1D1S - chains A and B of the 4 polymer chains in the assembly; structure by X-ray diffraction, 2.50 A resolution.

# Chain A (and B)
Molecule: Alcohol dehydrogenase class IV sigma chain
Organism: Homo sapiens
Notes: EC 1.1.1.1; chain B of this document is another copy of the same molecule, construct and numbering; everything in this record applies to it too
Reference sequence: P40394 (ADH7_HUMAN); residue numbers follow UniProt; this construct covers 2-116, 118-374
Chain sequence (373 residues; each row starts with the number of its first residue; note: 1 number in that range is skipped by the numbering (no residue carries it; nothing is unmodelled there)):
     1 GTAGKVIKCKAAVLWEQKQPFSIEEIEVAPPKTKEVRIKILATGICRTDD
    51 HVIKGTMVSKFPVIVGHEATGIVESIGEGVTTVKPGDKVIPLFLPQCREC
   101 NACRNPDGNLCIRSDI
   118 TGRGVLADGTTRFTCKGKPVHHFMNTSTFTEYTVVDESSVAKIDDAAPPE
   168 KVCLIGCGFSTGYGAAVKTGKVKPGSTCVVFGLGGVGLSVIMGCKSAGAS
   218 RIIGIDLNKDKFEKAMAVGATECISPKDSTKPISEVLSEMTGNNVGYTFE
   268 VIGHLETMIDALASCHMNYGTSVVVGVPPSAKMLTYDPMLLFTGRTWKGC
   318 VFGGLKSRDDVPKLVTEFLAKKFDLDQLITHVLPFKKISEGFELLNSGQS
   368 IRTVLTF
Ion coordination: Zn2+ site 1: C46, H67, C174 (together with acetate ion); Zn2+ site 2: C97, C100, C103, C111; Zn2+ site 3: H138 (together with acetate ion); Zn2+ site 4: H271 (together with NAD, acetate ion); Zn2+ site 5: E357, E360 (shared with 1 residue of chain C)
Ligand contacts: NAD (nicotinamide-adenine-dinucleotide): C46, R47, T48, H51, C174, T178, G199, L200, G201, G202, V203, G204, I222, D223, L224, N225, K228, P243, V268, I269, G270, H271, T274, V292, G293, V294, C317, V318, F319, L362, R369

# Interface between chain A and chain B
Residue-residue contacts (78; chain A residue first):
  N101(A) - G259(B)  hydrogen bond (side chain-backbone)
  N101(A) - N260(B)  hydrogen bond (side chain-backbone)
  N101(A) - Y286(B)
  A102(A) - Y286(B)
  N105(A) - Y286(B)
  D107(A) - K190(B)  salt bridge
  D107(A) - Y286(B)
  G108(A) - N285(B)
  N109(A) - N285(B)  hydrogen bond (backbone-side chain)
  L110(A) - N285(B)  hydrogen bond (backbone-side chain)
  L110(A) - T310(B)
  K190(A) - D107(B)  salt bridge
  G259(A) - N101(B)  hydrogen bond (backbone-side chain)
  N260(A) - N101(B)  hydrogen bond (backbone-side chain)
  M284(A) - I116(B)  hydrophobic
  N285(A) - A102(B)
  N285(A) - G108(B)
  N285(A) - N109(B)  hydrogen bond (side chain-backbone)
  N285(A) - L110(B)  hydrogen bond (side chain-backbone)
  Y286(A) - N101(B)
  Y286(A) - A102(B)
  Y286(A) - N105(B)
  Y286(A) - D107(B)
  V292(A) - F309(B)
  G293(A) - F309(B)
  V294(A) - F309(B)  hydrophobic
  K299(A) - P305(B)
  M300(A) - T302(B)
  M300(A) - Y303(B)
  M300(A) - D304(B)
  L301(A) - L301(B)
  L301(A) - T302(B)
  L301(A) - Y303(B)  hydrogen bond (backbone-backbone)
  L301(A) - P305(B)  hydrophobic
  T302(A) - M300(B)
  T302(A) - L301(B)
  T302(A) - T302(B)  hydrogen bond
  Y303(A) - M300(B)
  Y303(A) - L301(B)  hydrogen bond (backbone-backbone)
  Y303(A) - Y303(B)  hydrophobic
  Y303(A) - W314(B)
  D304(A) - M300(B)
  P305(A) - L272(B)  hydrophobic
  P305(A) - K299(B)
  P305(A) - L301(B)
  M306(A) - P295(B)  hydrophobic
  L308(A) - W314(B)  hydrophobic
  L308(A) - G316(B)  hydrogen bond (backbone-backbone)
  F309(A) - V292(B)
  F309(A) - G293(B)
  F309(A) - V294(B)  hydrophobic
  F309(A) - P295(B)
  F309(A) - G316(B)
  F309(A) - C317(B)  hydrogen bond (backbone-backbone)
  F309(A) - V318(B)
  T310(A) - L110(B)
  T310(A) - V318(B)
  G311(A) - G316(B)
  R312(A) - W314(B)
  R312(A) - K315(B)
  R312(A) - G316(B)  hydrogen bond (backbone-backbone)
  T313(A) - T313(B)
  T313(A) - W314(B)
  T313(A) - K315(B)
  W314(A) - Y303(B)
  W314(A) - L308(B)
  W314(A) - R312(B)
  W314(A) - T313(B)
  W314(A) - W314(B)  hydrogen bond (backbone-backbone)
  K315(A) - L308(B)
  K315(A) - R312(B)
  K315(A) - T313(B)
  G316(A) - L308(B)
  G316(A) - F309(B)
  G316(A) - G311(B)
  G316(A) - R312(B)
  C317(A) - F309(B)  hydrogen bond (backbone-backbone)
  V318(A) - F309(B)  hydrophobic
Other interface residues (no listed pair), chain A (41 interface residues in all): I116, N261, L272, H283, V291, P295
Other interface residues (no listed pair), chain B (40 interface residues in all): N261, H283, M284, V291

# Overview
The interface between chain A and chain B involves 41 residues on one side and 40 on the other, with 16
hydrogen bonds and 2 salt bridges. Polar contacts include D107(A)-K190(B), N101(A)-G259(B) and
N101(A)-N260(B). Bound to chain A: NAD.
Both chains are Alcohol dehydrogenase class IV sigma chain (Homo sapiens). Entry 1D1S (Wild-type human sigma
(class IV) alcohol dehydrogenase) was determined by X-ray diffraction, deposited together with 1D1T.
